Entry 5OGC (electron microscopy, 4.80 A resolution (low resolution: residue-level contacts below are approximate; hydrogen-bond / salt-bridge calls are withheld)); this record covers chains K and A of the 3 polymer chains in the assembly.

Chain K:
Protein: Kinesin-like protein KIF18A
Organism: Homo sapiens
UniProtKB: Q8NI77 (KI18A_HUMAN); numbering as in UniProt (aligned over 1-374)
Chain sequence (377 residues; row label = number of the first residue in the row; numbers below 1 keep their minus sign (Gly-2 is residue -2)):
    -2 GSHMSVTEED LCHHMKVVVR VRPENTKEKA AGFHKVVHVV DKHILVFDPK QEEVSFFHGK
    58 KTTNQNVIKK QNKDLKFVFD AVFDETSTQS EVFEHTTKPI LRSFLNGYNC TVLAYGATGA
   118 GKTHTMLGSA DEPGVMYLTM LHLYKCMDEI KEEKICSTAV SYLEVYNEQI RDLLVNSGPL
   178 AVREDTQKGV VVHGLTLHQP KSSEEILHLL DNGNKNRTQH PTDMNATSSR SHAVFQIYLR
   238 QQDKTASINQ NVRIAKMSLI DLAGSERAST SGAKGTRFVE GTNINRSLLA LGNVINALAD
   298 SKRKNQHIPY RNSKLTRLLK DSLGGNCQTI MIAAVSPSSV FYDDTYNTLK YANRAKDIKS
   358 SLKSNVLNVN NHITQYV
Unresolved in the structure: -2 to 9, 48-67, 358-374
Sequence notes: expression tag (-2 to 0)
Ligand contacts: bis-tris buffer (9V5; 4-chloranyl-2-nitro-1-(phenylsulfonyl)benzene): Leu124, Gly125, Met133, Tyr134, Tyr159, Leu207, Asn211, Arg214, Thr224, Ser225, Ala230, Leu256, Ile257, Asp258
What the authors report for this chain:
  - binding site for bis-tris buffer: Leu124, Met133, Tyr134, Tyr159, Leu207, Asn211, Arg214, Thr224, Ala230, Leu256, Asp258 (from molecular simulation)

Chain A:
Protein: Tubulin alpha chain
Organism: Bos taurus
UniProtKB: F2Z4C1 (F2Z4C1_BOVIN); residue numbers follow UniProt; this construct covers 1-451
Chain sequence (451 residues; each row starts with the number of its first residue):
     1 MRECISIHVG QAGVQIGNAC WELYCLEHGI QPDGQMPSDK TIGGGDDSFN TFFSETGAGK
    61 HVPRAVFVDL EPTVIDEVRT GTYRQLFHPE QLITGKEDAA NNYARGHYTI GKEIIDLVLD
   121 RIRKLADQCT GLQGFSVFHS FGGGTGSGFT SLLMERLSVD YGKKSKLEFS IYPAPQVSTA
   181 VVEPYNSILT THTTLEHSDC AFMVDNEAIY DICRRNLDIE RPTYTNLNRL IGQIVSSITA
   241 SLRFDGALNV DLTEFQTNLV PYPRGHFPLA TYAPVISAEK AYHEQLSVAE ITNACFEPAN
   301 QMVKCDPRHG KYMACCLLYR GDVVPKDVNA AIATIKTKRT IQFVDWCPTG FKVGINYEPP
   361 TVVPGGDLAK VQRAVCMLSN TTAIAEAWAR LDHKFDLMYA KRAFVHWYVG EGMEEGEFSE
   421 AREDMAALEK DYEEVGVDSV EGEGEEEGEE Y
Unresolved in the structure: 1, 35-60, 440-451
Sequence notes: conflict Ser136 (Leu in F2Z4C1), Gly265 (Ile in F2Z4C1), Glu358 (Gln in F2Z4C1)
Ligand contacts:
  - GTP (guanosine-5'-triphosphate): Gly10, Gln11, Ala12, Gln15, Ile16, Glu71, Ala99, Ala100, Asn101, Ser140, Gly142, Gly143, Gly144, Thr145, Gly146, Ile171, Thr179, Glu183, Asn206, Tyr224, Leu227, Asn228
  - Zn2+ (ZN): Tyr282, His283, Glu284, Gln285

How chain K and chain A interact:
Contacting residue pairs - 20 pairs, chain K then chain A:
  Lys70(K) - Glu423(A)
  Ser262(K) - Glu414(A)
  Glu263(K) - Glu414(A)
  Arg264(K) - Glu414(A)
  Ala265(K) - Tyr108(A)
  Asn282(K) - Val409(A)
  Asn282(K) - Met413(A)
  Leu286(K) - Val405(A)
  Leu286(K) - His406(A)
  Leu286(K) - Val409(A)
  Asn290(K) - Arg402(A)
  Tyr343(K) - Glu420(A)
  Tyr343(K) - Glu423(A)
  Asn344(K) - Gly416(A)
  Asn344(K) - Glu420(A)
  Lys347(K) - Glu420(A)
  Lys347(K) - Glu423(A)
  Tyr348(K) - Glu415(A)
  Arg351(K) - Glu415(A)
  Arg351(K) - Ser419(A)
Also at the interface, not in a pair above, chain K (15 interface residues in all): Leu72, Ser268
Also at the interface, not in a pair above, chain A (14 interface residues in all): Tyr399, Gly412

Overview:
15 residues of chain K face 14 of chain A across their interface. Bound to chain K: bis-tris buffer. Ligands
of chain A: Zn2+ and GTP. The paper reports a binding site for bis-tris buffer at Leu124(K), Met133(K) and
Tyr134(K) among others.
Here chain K is Kinesin-like protein KIF18A (Homo sapiens) and chain A is Tubulin alpha chain (Bos taurus).
Entry 5OGC (Molecular basis of human kinesin-8 function and inhibition) was determined by electron microscopy
(same publication as 5OAM and 5OCU).
